9EZQ - chains A and B; structure by X-ray diffraction, 2.50 A resolution.

# Chain A (and B)
Molecule: NAD(P)H dehydrogenase [quinone] 1
Organism: Homo sapiens
Notes: EC 1.6.5.2; chain B of this document is another copy of the same molecule, construct and numbering; everything in this record applies to it too
UniProtKB: P15559 (NQO1_HUMAN); numbering as in UniProt (aligned over 1-274)
Chain sequence (274 residues; row label = number of the first residue in the row):
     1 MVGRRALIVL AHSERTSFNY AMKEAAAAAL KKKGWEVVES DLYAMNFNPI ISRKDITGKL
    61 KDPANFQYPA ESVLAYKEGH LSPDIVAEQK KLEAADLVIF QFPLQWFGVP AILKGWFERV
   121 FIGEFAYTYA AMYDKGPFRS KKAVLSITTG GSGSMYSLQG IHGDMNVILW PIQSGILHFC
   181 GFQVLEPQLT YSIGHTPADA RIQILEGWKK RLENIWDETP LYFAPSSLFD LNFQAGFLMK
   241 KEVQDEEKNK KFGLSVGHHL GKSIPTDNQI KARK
Disordered / not traced: 1 (chain B: 1-2, 274)
Small-molecule neighbours:
  - FAD (flavin-adenine dinucleotide), molecule 1: H12, T16, S17, F18, N19, A21, P103, L104, Q105, W106, F107, T148, T149, G150, G151, Y156, I193, G194, R201, L205
  - FAD, molecule 2: I51, N65, Q67, Y68, P69, E118
UniProt features mapped onto this chain:
  - binding site (FAD): H12, F18, N19, Q67, L104 to F107, T148 to G151, Y156, R201
  - binding site (substrate): A126 to T128
  - modified residue: S82 (Phosphoserine)
  - cross-link (Glycyl lysine isopeptide (Lys-Gly)): K250 (interchain with G-Cter in SUMO2), K251 (interchain with G-Cter in SUMO2)
  - natural variant: P187 (P187S: Loss of function associated with defective cofactor binding and accelerated proteasomal degradation)
  - mutagenesis: Q105 (Q105Y: Decreases the catalytic efficiency toward menadione. Increases the affinity toward NADH. Increases the catalytic afficiency toward nitrobenzene substrate ...), Y129 (Y129F/V: Abolishes the interaction with TP73), I204 (I204V: Has no effect on the affinity toward NADH; when associated with Y-105)
Reported in the primary citation:
  - conformationally variable residues (side-chain flip): Y127, Y129, R201, F233

# How chain A and chain B interact
Pairs across the interface - 111 pairs, chain A then chain B:
  E14(A) with R53(B), salt bridge; F66(B)
  T16(A) with A64(B); N65(B), hydrogen bond
  Y43(A) with I50(B), hydrophobic; I51(B), hydrogen bond (side chain-backbone)
  P49(A) with I50(B), hydrophobic; A111(B)
  I50(A) with Y43(B), hydrophobic; P49(B), hydrophobic
  I51(A) with Y43(B); Q105(B)
  R53(A) with E14(B), salt bridge
  A64(A) with T16(B)
  N65(A) with T16(B)
  F66(A) with E14(B)
  Q105(A) with I51(B); K114(B), hydrogen bond (backbone-side chain); E118(B)
  W106(A) with K114(B); F117(B); E118(B); F121(B); Y127(B), hydrophobic; G175(B); I176(B); F179(B), hydrophobic; C180(B), hydrophobic
  F107(A) with Y133(B); G175(B)
  V109(A) with K114(B), hydrogen bond (backbone-side chain); E118(B)
  P110(A) with E118(B)
  A111(A) with P49(B); A111(B); G115(B); E118(B), hydrogen bond (backbone-side chain)
  K114(A) with Q105(B), hydrogen bond (side chain-backbone); V109(B), hydrogen bond (side chain-backbone)
  G115(A) with A111(B)
  F117(A) with W106(B)
  E118(A) with Q105(B); V109(B); P110(B); A111(B), hydrogen bond (side chain-backbone)
  F121(A) with W106(B)
  Y127(A) with W106(B), hydrophobic
  Y133(A) with I161(B), hydrophobic; H162(B), hydrogen bond
  S154(A) with G236(B), hydrogen bond (side chain-backbone); L238(B)
  M155(A) with G236(B); F237(B), hydrophobic
  S157(A) with L238(B)
  L158(A) with H259(B); L260(B)
  Q159(A) with F229(B); L238(B); M239(B), hydrogen bond (backbone-backbone); Q244(B)
  G160(A) with F229(B); F237(B); H258(B), hydrogen bond (backbone-side chain)
  I161(A) with Y133(B), hydrophobic; F229(B), hydrophobic; F237(B), hydrogen bond (backbone-backbone); H258(B), hydrogen bond (backbone-side chain)
  H162(A) with Y133(B), hydrogen bond; F179(B)
  G163(A) with G257(B); H258(B)
  D164(A) with G257(B), hydrogen bond (backbone-backbone); H259(B), salt bridge
  V167(A) with W170(B)
  W170(A) with H162(B); V167(B)
  P171(A) with F107(B)
  G175(A) with W106(B); F107(B)
  I176(A) with W106(B), hydrophobic
  F179(A) with W106(B), hydrophobic; H162(B)
  C180(A) with W106(B), hydrophobic
  F229(A) with Q159(B); G160(B); I161(B), hydrophobic
  G236(A) with S154(B), hydrogen bond (backbone-side chain); M155(B)
  F237(A) with M155(B), hydrophobic; G160(B); I161(B), hydrogen bond (backbone-backbone)
  L238(A) with S154(B); S157(B); Q159(B)
  M239(A) with Q159(B), hydrogen bond (backbone-backbone)
  Q244(A) with Q159(B)
  V256(A) with V167(B), hydrophobic
  G257(A) with G163(B); D164(B), hydrogen bond (backbone-backbone)
  H258(A) with G160(B), hydrogen bond (side chain-backbone); I161(B), hydrogen bond (side chain-backbone); G163(B)
  H259(A) with L158(B); D164(B), salt bridge
  L260(A) with L158(B)
  G261(A) with S263(B), hydrogen bond (backbone-side chain)
  K262(A) with K262(B); S263(B)
  S263(A) with G261(B), hydrogen bond (side chain-backbone); K262(B)
  I264(A) with H259(B)
Also at the interface, not in a pair above, chain A (61 interface residues in all): F47, G108, M132, I168, L231, F233
Also at the interface, not in a pair above, chain B (61 interface residues in all): F47, G108, M132, P171, H195, S226, L231, V256, I264

# Summary
The chain A/chain B interface involves 61 residues from each chain; the contacts include 24 hydrogen bonds and
4 salt bridges. Polar contacts include E14(A)-R53(B), D164(A)-H259(B) and T16(A)-N65(B). Ligands of chain A:
flavin-adenine dinucleotide. The paper reports conformational variability at Y127(A), Y129(A) and R201(A)
among others.
Chain A and chain B are both NAD(P)H dehydrogenase [quinone] 1 (Homo sapiens); the structure, XFEL structure
of the free hNQO1 unmixed (P3083), was determined by X-ray diffraction (same publication as 9EZR, 9EZS and
9EZT).
